7VZ4 - chains C and I of the 10 polymer chains in the assembly; structure by electron microscopy, 1.89 A resolution.

# Chain C
Molecule: Histone H2A type 1-B/E
Source organism: Homo sapiens
UniProt: P04908 (H2A1B_HUMAN); residues 1-129 here correspond to UniProt positions 2-130 (UniProt number = residue number + 1)
Sequence (133 residues; each row starts with the number of its first residue; numbers below 1 keep their minus sign (Gly-3 is residue -3)):
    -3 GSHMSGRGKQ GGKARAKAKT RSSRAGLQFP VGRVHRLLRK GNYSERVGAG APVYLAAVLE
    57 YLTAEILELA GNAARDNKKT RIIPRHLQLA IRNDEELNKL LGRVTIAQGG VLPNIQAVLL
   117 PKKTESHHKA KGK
Not modelled in the structure: -3 to 10, 118-129
Differences from the reference sequence: expression tag (-3 to 0)
UniProt features mapped onto this chain:
  - modified residue: Ser1 (N-acetylserine), Arg3 (Citrulline), Lys5 (N6-(2-hydroxyisobutyryl)lysine), Lys9 (N6-(2-hydroxyisobutyryl)lysine), Lys13 (N6-(beta-hydroxybutyryl)lysine), Lys36 (N6-(2-hydroxyisobutyryl)lysine), Lys74 (N6-(2-hydroxyisobutyryl)lysine), Lys75 (N6-(2-hydroxyisobutyryl)lysine), Lys95 (N6-(2-hydroxyisobutyryl)lysine), Gln104 (N5-methylglutamine), Lys118 (N6-(2-hydroxyisobutyryl)lysine), Lys119 (N6-crotonyllysine), Thr120 (Phosphothreonine), Lys125 (N6-crotonyllysine)
  - cross-link (Glycyl lysine isopeptide (Lys-Gly)): Lys13 (interchain with G-Cter in ubiquitin), Lys15 (interchain with G-Cter in ubiquitin), Lys119 (interchain with G-Cter in ubiquitin)

# Chain I
Molecule: 145-nt DNA strand
Sequence (145 nucleotides; each row starts with the number of its first residue; numbers below 1 keep their minus sign (DA-72 is residue -72)):
   -72 ATCACAATCC CGGTGCCGAG GCCGCTCAAT TGGTCGTAGA CAGCTCTAGC ACCGCTTAAA
   -12 CGCACGTACG GAATCCGTAC GTGCGTTTAA GCGGTGCTAG AGCTGTCTAC GACCAATTGA
    48 GCGGCCTCGG CACCGGGATT GTGAT

# Chain C / chain I interface
Pairs across the interface (18; chain C residue first):
  Arg11(C) - DT-42(I)  hydrogen bond to the base
  Arg11(C) - DG-41(I)  hydrogen bond to the sugar
  Ala12(C) - DT-42(I)  phosphate contact
  Ala12(C) - DG-41(I)  hydrogen bond to the phosphate
  Lys13(C) - DT-42(I)  phosphate contact
  Ala14(C) - DT-43(I)  phosphate contact
  Ala14(C) - DT-42(I)  phosphate contact
  Lys15(C) - DT-43(I)  hydrogen bond to the phosphate
  Lys15(C) - DT-42(I)  hydrogen bond to the phosphate
  Thr16(C) - DT-43(I)  phosphate contact
  Arg17(C) - DT-43(I)  salt bridge to the phosphate
  Arg20(C) - DT-42(I)  salt bridge to the phosphate
  Gly28(C) - DT-43(I)  phosphate contact
  Arg29(C) - DA-44(I)  phosphate contact
  Arg32(C) - DA-44(I)  salt bridge to the phosphate
  Arg42(C) - DG-37(I)  base contact
  Lys74(C) - DC-62(I)  salt bridge to the phosphate
  Arg77(C) - DA-54(I)  sugar contact
Also at the interface, not in a pair above, chain I (10 interface residues in all): DG-53, DA-45, DA-35

# Summary
14 residues of chain C and 10 residues of chain I are in contact; the contacts include 5 hydrogen bonds and 4
salt bridges. Polar pairs include Arg11(C)-DT-42(I), Arg11(C)-DG-41(I) and Ala12(C)-DG-41(I).
Here chain C is Histone H2A type 1-B/E (Homo sapiens) and chain I is a 145-nt DNA strand. Entry 7VZ4 (Cryo-EM
structure of human nucleosome core particle composed of the Widom 601L DNA sequence) was determined by
electron microscopy.
